Entry 2JC1 (X-ray diffraction, 2.00 A resolution); this record covers chain A.

== Chain A ==
Protein: RNA-dependent RNA-polymerase
Source organism: Hepatitis C virus
UniProt: O39930 (O39930_9HEPC); numbering as in UniProt (aligned over 1-570)
Sequence (570 residues; each row starts with the number of its first residue):
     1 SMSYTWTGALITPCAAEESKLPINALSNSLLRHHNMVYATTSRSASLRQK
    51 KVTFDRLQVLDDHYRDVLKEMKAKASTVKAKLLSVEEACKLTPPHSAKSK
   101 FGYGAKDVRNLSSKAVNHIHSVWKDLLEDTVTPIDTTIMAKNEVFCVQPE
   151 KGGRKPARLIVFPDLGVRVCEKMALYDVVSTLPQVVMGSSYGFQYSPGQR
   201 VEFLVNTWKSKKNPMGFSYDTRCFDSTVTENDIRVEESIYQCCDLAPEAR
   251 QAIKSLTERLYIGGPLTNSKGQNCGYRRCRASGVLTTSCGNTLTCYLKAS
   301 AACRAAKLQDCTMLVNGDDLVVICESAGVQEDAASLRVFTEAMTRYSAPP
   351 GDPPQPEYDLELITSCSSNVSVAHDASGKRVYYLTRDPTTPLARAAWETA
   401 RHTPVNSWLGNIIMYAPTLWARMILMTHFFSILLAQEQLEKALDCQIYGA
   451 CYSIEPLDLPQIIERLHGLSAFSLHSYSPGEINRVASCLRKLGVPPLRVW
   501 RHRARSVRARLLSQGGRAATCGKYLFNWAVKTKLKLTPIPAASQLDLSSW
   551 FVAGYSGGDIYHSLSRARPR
Disordered / not traced: 149-153, 542-549, 563-570
Sequence notes: conflict His-120 (Arg in O39930), Val-131 (Glu in O39930), Val-185 (Ala in O39930), Asn-213 (Cys in O39930), Lys-254 (Arg in O39930), Asn-316 (Cys in O39930), Val-329 (Thr in O39930), Val-338 (Ala in O39930), Glu-464 (Gln in O39930), Lys-531 (Arg in O39930)
Small-molecule neighbours: 698 ((2S,4S,5R)-1-(4-tert-butylbenzoyl)-2-isobutyl-5-(1,3-thiazol-2-yl)pyrrolidine-2,4-dicarboxylic acid): Pro-197, Arg-200, Ser-365, Cys-366, Ser-367, Ser-368, Leu-384, Arg-386, Ser-407, Gly-410, Asn-411, Met-414, Tyr-415, Gln-446, Ile-447, Tyr-448, Gly-449

== In short ==
Ligands of chain A: compound 698.
Chain A is RNA-dependent RNA-polymerase (Hepatitis C virus); the structure, Crystal structure of hepatitis C
virus polymerase in complex with inhibitor SB698223, was determined by X-ray diffraction together with 2JC0
from the same study.
